PDB entry 3RM2 | X-ray diffraction, 1.23 A resolution | chains L and H of the 3 polymer chains in the assembly

# Chain L
Name: Thrombin Light Chain
From: Homo sapiens
Notes: EC 3.4.21.5
UniProtKB: P00734 (THRB_HUMAN); residues 1-14 here correspond to UniProt positions 336-349 (UniProt number = residue number + 335)
Chain sequence (36 residues; numbered 1 to 15 plus 21 insertion-coded residues; the number before each row is that of its first residue; a row labelled like 14A-14M holds insertion residues (14A, then the next letters in order)):
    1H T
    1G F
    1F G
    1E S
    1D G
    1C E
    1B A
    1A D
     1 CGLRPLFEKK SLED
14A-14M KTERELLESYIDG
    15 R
Unresolved in the structure: 1H, 1G, 1F, 1E, 1D, 14L-14M, 15
Curated features (UniProtKB/Swiss-Prot):
  - site: Arg15 (Cleavage)

# Chain H
Name: Thrombin Heavy Chain
From: Homo sapiens
Notes: EC 3.4.21.5
UniProtKB: P00734 (THRB_HUMAN); the construct lacks a stretch of the UniProt sequence and is renumbered around it, so the offset changes along the chain: 16-36 = UniProt 364-384; 37-60 = UniProt 386-409; 61-77 = UniProt 419-435; 78-97 = UniProt 437-456; 7 more segments
Chain sequence (259 residues; numbered 16 to 247 plus 28 insertion-coded residues; 1 number in that range is skipped by the numbering (no residue carries it; nothing is unmodelled there); the number before each row is that of its first residue; a row labelled like 60A-60I holds insertion residues (60A, then the next letters in order)):
    16 IVEGSDAEIG MSPWQVMLFR K
   36A S
    37 PQELLCGASL ISDRWVLTAA HCLL
60A-60I YPPWDKNFT
    61 ENDLLVRIGK HSRTRYE
   77A R
    78 NIEKISMLEK IYIHPRYNWR
   97A E
    98 NLDRDIALMK LKKPVAFSDY IHPVCLPDRE TA
129A-129C ASL
   130 LQAGYKGRVT GWGNLKETWT
149A-149E ANVGK
   150 GQPSVLQVVN LPIVERPVCK DSTRIRITDN MFCAG
  184A Y
   185 KP
186A-186D DEGK
   187 RGDACEGDSG GPFVMKSP
204A-204B FN
   205 NRWYQMGIVS WGE
   219 GCD
  221A R
   222 DGKYGFYTHV FRLKKWIQKV IDQFGE
Unresolved in the structure: 148-149, 149A-149E, 247
Curated features (UniProtKB/Swiss-Prot):
  - region: Ala183 to Val200 (High affinity receptor-binding region which is also known as the TP508 peptide)
  - active site (Charge relay system): His57, Asp102, Ser195
  - glycosylation: Asn60G (N-linked (GlcNAc...) (complex) asparagine)
Cystine bridges: Cys42-Cys58, Cys168-Cys182, Cys191-Cys220
Covalent attachments: N-acetylglucosamine (NAG) linked to Asn60G
Residues lining bound ligands: S00 (N-(benzylsulfonyl)-3-cyclohexyl-D-alanyl-N-(4-carbamimidoylbenzyl)-L-prolinamide): His57, Tyr60A, Trp60D, Glu97A, Asn98, Leu99, Glu146, Ile174, Asp189, Ala190, Cys191, Glu192, Ser195, Val213, Ser214, Trp215, Gly216, Glu217, Gly219, Cys220, Gly226

# Interface between chain L and chain H
Contacting residue pairs (61; chain L residue first):
  Cys1(L) with Pro120(H); Val121(H); Cys122(H), disulfide; Arg206(H), hydrogen bond (backbone-side chain)
  Asp1A(L) with His119(H), salt bridge; Arg206(H)
  Ala1B(L) with Arg206(H), hydrogen bond (backbone-side chain)
  Gly2(L) with Trp29(H); Pro120(H), hydrogen bond (backbone-backbone); Cys122(H); Arg206(H); Trp207(H), hydrogen bond (backbone-backbone)
  Leu3(L) with His119(H), hydrogen bond (backbone-side chain); Asn205(H); Arg206(H)
  Arg4(L) with Gly25(H); Met26(H), hydrogen bond (side chain-backbone); Pro28(H); Trp29(H); Arg137(H); Trp207(H)
  Pro5(L) with Ser115(H); Asp116(H); His119(H)
  Leu6(L) with Ile24(H); Asp116(H)
  Phe7(L) with Glu23(H); Ile24(H); Gly25(H); Met26(H), hydrophobic
  Glu8(L) with Lys202(H), salt bridge; Asn205(H); Trp207(H), hydrogen bond
  Lys9(L) with His119(H), hydrogen bond
  Asp14(L) with Glu23(H); Met26(H); Arg137(H), salt bridge; Trp207(H)
  Lys14A(L) with Glu23(H), hydrogen bond (backbone-side chain)
  Thr14B(L) with Arg137(H), hydrogen bond; Asn159(H), hydrogen bond
  Glu14C(L) with Arg137(H); Lys202(H), salt bridge
  Glu14E(L) with Lys135(H), salt bridge; Asn159(H), hydrogen bond; Tyr184A(H), hydrogen bond; Lys186D(H), salt bridge
  Leu14F(L) with Lys135(H); Gly136(H); Asn159(H); Trp207(H), hydrophobic
  Leu14G(L) with Pro204(H), hydrophobic
  Ser14I(L) with Gly133(H); Tyr134(H); Lys135(H), hydrogen bond (side chain-backbone)
  Tyr14J(L) with Tyr134(H), hydrophobic; Lys135(H), hydrogen bond (side chain-backbone); Met201(H); Lys202(H); Pro204(H)
  Ile14K(L) with Tyr134(H), hydrogen bond (backbone-side chain)
Other interface residues (no listed pair), chain L (22 interface residues in all): Glu1C
Other interface residues (no listed pair), chain H (28 interface residues in all): Tyr117, Leu129C
Cross-chain cystine bridges: Cys1(L)-Cys122(H)

# Overview
Chain L and chain H form an interface of 22 and 28 residues respectively, with 1 disulfide bond, 16 hydrogen
bonds and 6 salt bridges. Polar pairs include Asp1A(L)-His119(H), Glu8(L)-Lys202(H) and Glu14E(L)-Lys135(H).
Bound to chain H: compound S00. Covalently linked N-acetylglucosamine: at Asn60G(H).
Here chain L is Thrombin Light Chain and chain H is Thrombin Heavy Chain, both from Homo sapiens. Entry 3RM2
(Human Thrombin in complex with MI003) was determined by X-ray diffraction together with 3RLW, 3RLY, 3RM0,
3RML, 3RMM, 3RMN and 3 further entries from the same study.
